7R7N - chains H and E of the 3 polymer chains in the assembly; structure by electron microscopy, 3.95 A resolution.

[Chain H]
Protein: S2D106 FAB heavy chain
From: Homo sapiens
Notes: antibody fragment or engineered binder
Amino-acid sequence (126 residues; numbered 1 to 126; the number before each row is that of its first residue):
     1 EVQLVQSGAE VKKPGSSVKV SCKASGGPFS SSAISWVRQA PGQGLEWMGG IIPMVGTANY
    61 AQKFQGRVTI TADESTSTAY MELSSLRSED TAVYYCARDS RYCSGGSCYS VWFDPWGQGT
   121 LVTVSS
Not modelled in the structure: 1, 11-18, 63-66, 86, 124-126
Disulfides: Cys22-Cys96, Cys103-Cys108

[Chain E]
Protein: Spike glycoprotein
From: Severe acute respiratory syndrome coronavirus 2
UniProt: P0DTC2 (SPIKE_SARS2); residues 1-1208 here = UniProt positions 1-1208
Amino-acid sequence (1288 residues; numbered 1 to 1288; the number before each row is that of its first residue):
     1 MFVFLVLLPL VSSQCVNLTT RTQLPPAYTN SFTRGVYYPD KVFRSSVLHS TQDLFLPFFS
    61 NVTWFHAIHV SGTNGTKRFD NPVLPFNDGV YFASTEKSNI IRGWIFGTTL DSKTQSLLIV
   121 NNATNVVIKV CEFQFCNDPF LGVYYHKNNK SWMESEFRVY SSANNCTFEY VSQPFLMDLE
   181 GKQGNFKNLR EFVFKNIDGY FKIYSKHTPI NLVRDLPQGF SALEPLVDLP IGINITRFQT
   241 LLALHRSYLT PGDSSSGWTA GAAAYYVGYL QPRTFLLKYN ENGTITDAVD CALDPLSETK
   301 CTLKSFTVEK GIYQTSNFRV QPTESIVRFP NITNLCPFGE VFNATRFASV YAWNRKRISN
   361 CVADYSVLYN SASFSTFKCY GVSPTKLNDL CFTNVYADSF VIRGDEVRQI APGQTGKIAD
   421 YNYKLPDDFT GCVIAWNSNN LDSKVGGNYN YLYRLFRKSN LKPFERDIST EIYQAGSTPC
   481 NGVEGFNCYF PLQSYGFQPT NGVGYQPYRV VVLSFELLHA PATVCGPKKS TNLVKNKCVN
   541 FNFNGLTGTG VLTESNKKFL PFQQFGRDIA DTTDAVRDPQ TLEILDITPC SFGGVSVITP
   601 GTNTSNQVAV LYQDVNCTEV PVAIHADQLT PTWRVYSTGS NVFQTRAGCL IGAEHVNNSY
   661 ECDIPIGAGI CASYQTQTNS PGSASSVASQ SIIAYTMSLG AENSVAYSNN SIAIPTNFTI
   721 SVTTEILPVS MTKTSVDCTM YICGDSTECS NLLLQYGSFC TQLNRALTGI AVEQDKNTQE
   781 VFAQVKQIYK TPPIKDFGGF NFSQILPDPS KPSKRSPIED LLFNKVTLAD AGFIKQYGDC
   841 LGDIAARDLI CAQKFNGLTV LPPLLTDEMI AQYTSALLAG TITSGWTFGA GPALQIPFPM
   901 QMAYRFNGIG VTQNVLYENQ KLIANQFNSA IGKIQDSLSS TPSALGKLQD VVNQNAQALN
   961 TLVKQLSSNF GAISSVLNDI LSRLDPPEAE VQIDRLITGR LQSLQTYVTQ QLIRAAEIRA
  1021 SANLAATKMS ECVLGQSKRV DFCGKGYHLM SFPQSAPHGV VFLHVTYVPA QEKNFTTAPA
  1081 ICHDGKAHFP REGVFVSNGT HWFVTQRNFY EPQIITTDNT FVSGNCDVVI GIVNNTVYDP
  1141 LQPELDSFKE ELDKYFKNHT SPDVDLGDIS GINASVVNIQ KEIDRLNEVA KNLNESLIDL
  1201 QELGKYEQGS GYIPEAPRDG QAYVRKDGEW VLLSTFLGRS LEVLFQGPGH HHHHHHHSAW
  1261 SHPQFEKGGG SGGGGSGGSA WSHPQFEK
Not modelled in the structure: 1-334, 518-521, 528-1288
Disulfides: Cys336-Cys361, Cys379-Cys432, Cys391-Cys525, Cys480-Cys488
Glycans and other covalent adducts: glycan linked to Asn343
Construct notes: conflict Gly682 (Arg in P0DTC2), Ser683 (Arg in P0DTC2), Ser685 (Arg in P0DTC2), Pro817 (Phe in P0DTC2), Pro892 (Ala in P0DTC2), Pro899 (Ala in P0DTC2), Pro942 (Ala in P0DTC2), Pro986 (Lys in P0DTC2), Pro987 (Val in P0DTC2); expression tag (1209-1288)
UniProt features mapped onto this chain:
  - region: Asn280 to Cys301 (Putative superantigen), Arg403 to Asp405 (Integrin-binding motif), Asn448 to Phe456 (Immunodominant HLA epitope recognized by the CD8+), Pro681, Ala684 (Putative superantigen), Ser816 to Tyr837 (Fusion peptide 1), Lys835 to Phe855 (Fusion peptide 2), Asp1163 to Glu1202 (Heptad repeat 2)
  - site: Arg815, Ser816 (Cleavage)
  - glycosylation: Asn17 (N-linked (GlcNAc...) (complex) asparagine), Asn61 (N-linked (GlcNAc...) (hybrid) asparagine), Asn74 (N-linked (GlcNAc...) (complex) asparagine), Asn122 (N-linked (GlcNAc...) (hybrid) asparagine), Asn149 (N-linked (GlcNAc...) (complex) asparagine), Asn165 (N-linked (GlcNAc...) (complex) asparagine), Asn234 (N-linked (GlcNAc...) (high mannose) asparagine), Asn282 (N-linked (GlcNAc...) (complex) asparagine), Thr323 (O-linked (GalNAc) threonine), Ser325 (O-linked (HexNAc...) serine), Asn331 (N-linked (GlcNAc...) (complex) asparagine), Asn343 (N-linked (GlcNAc...) (complex) asparagine), Asn603 (N-linked (GlcNAc...) (hybrid) asparagine), Asn616 (N-linked (GlcNAc...) (complex) asparagine), Asn657 (N-linked (GlcNAc...) (complex) asparagine), Thr676 (O-linked (GlcNAc...) threonine), Thr678 (O-linked (GlcNAc...) threonine), Asn709 (N-linked (GlcNAc...) (high mannose) asparagine), Asn717 (N-linked (GlcNAc...) (hybrid) asparagine), Asn801 (N-linked (GlcNAc...) (hybrid) asparagine) and 6 more in UniProt
  - natural variant: Leu5 (L5F: In strain: Iota/B.1.526), Ser13 (S13I: In strain: Epsilon/B.1.427/B.1.429), Leu18 (L18F: In strain: Beta/B.1.351, Gamma/P.1 and 1 more), Thr19 (T19I: In strain: Omicron/BQ.1.1, Omicron/XBB.1.5 and 1 more; T19R: In strain: Delta/B.1.617.2, Omicron/BA.2 and 4 more), Thr20 (T20N: In strain: Gamma/P.1), Leu24 to Ala27 (sequence variant, change not given here; In strain: Omicron/BA.2, Omicron/BA.2.12.1 and 6 more), Pro26 (P26S: In strain: Gamma/P.1), Gln52 (Q52H: In strain: Omicron/EG.5.1), Ala67 (A67V: In strain: Eta/B.1.525, Omicron/BA.1), His69 to Val70 (deletion: In strain: Alpha/B.1.1.7, Eta/B.1.525 and 5 more), Gly75 (G75V: In strain: Lambda/C.37), Thr76 (T76I: In strain: Lambda/C.37), 82 further natural variant entries in UniProt
  - mutagenesis: His69 to Val70 (Increased incorporation of cleaved spike into virions), Asn121 (N121Q: Partial loss of biliverdin affinity), Arg190 (R190K: Partial loss of biliverdin affinity), Asn234 (N234Q: Increased resistance to neutralizing antibodies), Asn331 (N331Q: Reduced viral infectivity), Asn343 (N343Q: Reduced viral infectivity), Leu452 (L452R: Increased resistance to neutralizing antibodies. Decreases HLA binding to NF9 epitope. Increased binding affinity to human ACE2), Tyr453 (Y453F: Decreased HLA binding to NF9 epitope. Increased binding affinity to human ACE2), Ala475 (A475V: Increased resistance to neutralizing antibodies), Val483 (V483A: Increased resistance to neutralizing antibodies), Glu484 (E484D: Increased replication in human TMEM106B overexpressing cells), Phe490 (F490L: Increased resistance to neutralizing antibodies and human covalescent sera neutralization), 12 further mutagenesis entries in UniProt

[Interface between chain H and chain E]
Pairs across the interface - 17 pairs, chain H then chain E:
  Gly27(H) - Tyr449(E)
  Pro28(H) - Tyr449(E)
  Pro28(H) - Ser494(E)
  Ser31(H) - Leu452(E)
  Ile52(H) - Phe490(E)  hydrophobic
  Met54(H) - Tyr351(E)
  Met54(H) - Leu452(E)  hydrophobic
  Met54(H) - Phe490(E)  hydrophobic
  Met54(H) - Leu492(E)  hydrophobic
  Val55(H) - Thr470(E)
  Val55(H) - Phe490(E)  hydrophobic
  Asn59(H) - Gly482(E)
  Arg101(H) - Phe490(E)  hydrogen bond (side chain-backbone)
  Arg101(H) - Leu492(E)  hydrogen bond (side chain-backbone)
  Gly106(H) - Phe456(E)
  Cys108(H) - Phe456(E)  hydrophobic
  Cys108(H) - Tyr489(E)  hydrogen bond (backbone-side chain)
Other interface residues (no listed pair), chain H (11 interface residues in all): Cys103
Other interface residues (no listed pair), chain E (13 interface residues in all): Leu455, Val483, Gln493
The authors on this interface:
  - epitope / paratope residues, chain E: Phe490(E)

[Summary]
The interface between chain H and chain E involves 11 residues on one side and 13 on the other; the contacts
include 3 hydrogen bonds. Polar pairs include Arg101(H)-Phe490(E), Arg101(H)-Leu492(E) and
Cys108(H)-Tyr489(E). Curated annotation (UniProt) lists 24 mutagenesis sites on chain E. From the paper: the
epitope/paratope residue Phe490(E).
Chain H is S2D106 FAB heavy chain (Homo sapiens) and chain E is Spike glycoprotein (Severe acute respiratory
syndrome coronavirus 2); the structure, SARS-CoV-2 spike in complex with the S2D106 neutralizing antibody Fab
fragment (local refinement of the RBD ..., was determined by electron microscopy.
